1AQ3 - chains A and C of the 5 polymer chains in the assembly; structure by X-ray diffraction, 2.80 A resolution.

# Chain A (and C)
Protein: Protein (bacteriophage MS2 coat protein)
Source organism: Enterobacterio phage MS2
Notes: chain C of this document is another copy of the same molecule, construct and numbering; everything in this record applies to it too
UniProtKB: P03612 (COAT_BPMS2); numbering as in UniProt (aligned over 1-129)
Amino-acid sequence (129 residues; row label = number of the first residue in the row):
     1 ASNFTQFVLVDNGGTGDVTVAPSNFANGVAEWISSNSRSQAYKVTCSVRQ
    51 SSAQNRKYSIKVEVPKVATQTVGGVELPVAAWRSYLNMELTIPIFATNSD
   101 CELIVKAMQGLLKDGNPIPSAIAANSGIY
Differences from the reference sequence: engineered mutation Ser59 (Thr in P03612)

# Interface between chain A and chain C
Residue-residue contacts - 17 pairs, chain A then chain C:
  Ser2(A) with Ala1(C), hydrogen bond (side chain-backbone)
  Phe4(A) with Ala1(C), hydrogen bond (backbone-backbone)
  Ala26(A) with Phe25(C), hydrophobic; Gly28(C)
  Asn27(A) with Asn27(C); Gly28(C)
  Asn36(A) with Asn98(C)
  Ser37(A) with Ile94(C); Phe95(C); Ala96(C); Thr97(C)
  Arg38(A) with Arg56(C); Ile94(C), hydrogen bond (backbone-backbone); Ala96(C)
  Ser39(A) with Ile94(C), hydrogen bond (backbone-backbone); Phe95(C)
  Pro78(A) with Phe95(C)
Other interface residues (no listed pair), chain A (15 interface residues in all): Thr5, Pro22, Phe25, Ser35, Leu77, Val79

# In short
15 residues of chain A and 10 residues of chain C are in contact; the contacts include 4 hydrogen bonds. Among
the polar pairs are Ser2(A)-Ala1(C), Phe4(A)-Ala1(C) and Arg38(A)-Ile94(C).
Both chains are Protein (bacteriophage MS2 coat protein) (Enterobacterio phage MS2). Entry 1AQ3 (Bacteriophage
MS2 capsid protein/RNA complex) was determined by X-ray diffraction, deposited together with 1AQ4, 1MVA and
1MVB.
